Entry 7XQX (X-ray diffraction, 3.36 A resolution); this record covers chains B and F of the 6 polymer chains in the assembly.

[Chain B]
Name: Tubulin beta chain
From: Sus scrofa
UniProtKB: A0A287AGU7 (A0A287AGU7_PIG); numbering as in UniProt (aligned over 1-445)
Sequence (445 residues; each row starts with the number of its first residue):
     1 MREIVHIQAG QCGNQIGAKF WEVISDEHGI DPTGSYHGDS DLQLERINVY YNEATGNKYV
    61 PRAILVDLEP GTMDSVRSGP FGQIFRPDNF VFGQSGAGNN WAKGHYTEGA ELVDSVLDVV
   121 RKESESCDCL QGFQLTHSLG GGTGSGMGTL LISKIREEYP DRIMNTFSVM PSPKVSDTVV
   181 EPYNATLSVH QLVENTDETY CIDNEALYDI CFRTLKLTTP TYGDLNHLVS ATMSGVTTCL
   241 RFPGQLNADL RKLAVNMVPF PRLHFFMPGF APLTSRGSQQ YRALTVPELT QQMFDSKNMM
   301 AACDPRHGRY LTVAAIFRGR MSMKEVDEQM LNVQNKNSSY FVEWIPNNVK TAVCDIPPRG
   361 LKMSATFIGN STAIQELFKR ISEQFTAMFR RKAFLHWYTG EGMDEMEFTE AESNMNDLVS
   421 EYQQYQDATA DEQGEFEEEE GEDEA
Unresolved in the structure: 1, 277-279, 429-445
Bound ions: Mg2+: Gln11 (together with GDP)
Ligand contacts:
  - GDP (guanosine-5'-diphosphate): Gly10, Gln11, Cys12, Gln15, Ile16, Asp67, Asn99, Ser138, Gly140, Gly141, Gly142, Thr143, Gly144, Val169, Pro171, Val175, Asp177, Glu181, Asn204, Leu207, Tyr222, Leu225, Asn226
  - GXI (2-chloranyl-7-fluoranyl-N-(4-methoxyphenyl)-N-methyl-quinazolin-4-amine): Cys239, Leu240, Leu246, Ala248, Asp249, Lys252, Leu253, Asn256, Met257, Thr312, Val313, Ala314, Ala315, Ile316, Asn348, Val349, Lys350, Thr351, Ala352

[Chain F]
Name: TTL
From: Gallus gallus
UniProtKB: E1BQ43 (E1BQ43_CHICK); residue numbers follow UniProt; this construct covers 1-378
Sequence (384 residues; each row starts with the number of its first residue):
     1 MYTFVVRDEN SSVYAEVSRL LLATGQWKRL RKDNPRFNLM LGERNRLPFG RLGHEPGLVQ
    61 LVNYYRGADK LCRKASLVKL IKTSPELSES CTWFPESYVI YPTNLKTPVA PAQNGIRHLI
   121 NNTRTDEREV FLAAYNRRRE GREGNVWIAK SSAGAKGEGI LISSEASELL DFIDEQGQVH
   181 VIQKYLEKPL LLEPGHRKFD IRSWVLVDHL YNIYLYREGV LRTSSEPYNS ANFQDKTCHL
   241 TNHCIQKEYS KNYGRYEEGN EMFFEEFNQY LMDALNTTLE NSILLQIKHI IRSCLMCIEP
   301 AISTKHLHYQ SFQLFGFDFM VDEELKVWLI EVNGAPACAQ KLYAELCQGI VDVAISSVFP
   361 LADTGQKTSQ PTSIFIKLHH HHHH
Unresolved in the structure: 105-124, 153-157, 363-371, 381-384
Sequence notes: expression tag (379-384)

[Chain B / chain F interface]
Contacting residue pairs (8):
  Leu331(B) - Pro56(F)
  Gln334(B) - Arg36(F)  hydrogen bond
  Asn335(B) - Arg36(F)  hydrogen bond
  Asn335(B) - Gly57(F)
  Asn335(B) - Leu58(F)
  Ser338(B) - Asn34(F)  hydrogen bond
  Ser338(B) - Arg36(F)
  Asn347(B) - Arg36(F)
Also at the interface, not in a pair above, chain F (8 interface residues in all): Thr3, Leu30, Glu55

[Summary]
5 residues of chain B and 8 residues of chain F are in contact, with 3 hydrogen bonds. Among the polar pairs
are Gln334(B)-Arg36(F), Asn335(B)-Arg36(F) and Ser338(B)-Asn34(F). Bound to chain B: GDP and compound GXI.
Chain B is Tubulin beta chain (Sus scrofa) and chain F is TTL (Gallus gallus); the structure, Crystal
structure of T2R-TTL-27a complex, was determined by X-ray diffraction.
